Entry 4AIJ (X-ray diffraction, 2.05 A resolution); this record covers chains A and C of the 4 polymer chains in the assembly.

Chain A:
Protein: Transcriptional regulator slya
Source organism: Yersinia pseudotuberculosis
UniProtKB: B1JJ73 (SLYA_YERPY); residues 1-143 here = UniProt positions 1-143
Chain sequence (151 residues; each row starts with the number of its first residue):
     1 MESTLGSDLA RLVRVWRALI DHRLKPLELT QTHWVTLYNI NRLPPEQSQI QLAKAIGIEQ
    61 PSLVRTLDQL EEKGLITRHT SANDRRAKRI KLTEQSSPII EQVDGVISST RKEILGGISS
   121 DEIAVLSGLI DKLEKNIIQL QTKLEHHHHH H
Unresolved in the structure: 1-2, 142-151
Sequence notes: expression tag (144-151); engineered mutation Ser81 (Cys in B1JJ73), Ser108 (Cys in B1JJ73)
Reported in the primary citation:
  - binding site for the 21-nt DNA strand (chain C): Gln49, Gln60, Val64, Arg86
  - mutagenesis - G116A, S127I/G128K: increased stability in response to 37  degC
  - mutagenesis - G116A: increased binding to 37  degC
  - mutagenesis - G116A/S127I/G128K: increased stability
  - mutagenesis - T4P: decreased stability
  - mutagenesis - N41H/R42Q, Q102E/V103M/D104E: unchanged stability in response to 37  degC

Chain C:
Molecule: 21-nt DNA strand
Sequence (21 nucleotides; each row starts with the number of its first residue):
     1 AATTATATTA TTTGAATTAA T

Chain A / chain C interface:
Contacting residue pairs - 19 pairs, chain A then chain C:
  Ser48(A) with DT4(C), hydrogen bond to the phosphate
  Gln49(A) with DT4(C), hydrogen bond to the phosphate; DA5(C), hydrogen bond to the phosphate
  Ile50(A) with DT3(C), phosphate contact; DT4(C), phosphate contact
  Gln60(A) with DT4(C), base contact; DA5(C), hydrogen bond to the base
  Pro61(A) with DT6(C), base contact
  Val64(A) with DA5(C), phosphate contact; DT6(C), base contact
  Arg78(A) with DA5(C), salt bridge to the phosphate
  Arg86(A) with DA2(C), sugar contact; DT3(C), sugar contact; DT4(C), sugar contact
  Ala87(A) with DT3(C), phosphate contact; DT4(C), phosphate contact
  Lys88(A) with DT3(C), phosphate contact; DT4(C), hydrogen bond to the phosphate; DA5(C), salt bridge to the phosphate
Interface residues without a listed pair, chain C (6 interface residues in all): DA7

In short:
10 residues of chain A face 6 of chain C across their interface, with 5 hydrogen bonds and 2 salt bridges.
Polar contacts include Gln60(A)-DA5(C), Ser48(A)-DT4(C) and Gln49(A)-DT4(C). The paper reports a binding site
for the 21-nt DNA strand (chain C) at Gln49(A), Gln60(A) and Val64(A) among others; G116A and S127I/G128K of
chain A increase stability in response to 37  degC; 6 substitutions were tested in all.
Here chain A is Transcriptional regulator slya (Yersinia pseudotuberculosis) and chain C is a 21-nt DNA
strand. Entry 4AIJ (Crystal structure of RovA from Yersinia in complex with a rovA promoter fragment) was
determined by X-ray diffraction together with 4AIH and 4AIK from the same study.
